2FSG - chains A and B; structure by X-ray diffraction, 2.20 A resolution.

Chain A (and B):
Protein: Preprotein translocase secA subunit
Source organism: Escherichia coli
Notes: chain B of this document is another copy of the same molecule, construct and numbering; everything in this record applies to it too
UniProtKB: P10408 (SECA_ECOLI); residues 9-861 here = UniProt positions 9-861
Sequence (853 residues; row label = number of the first residue in the row):
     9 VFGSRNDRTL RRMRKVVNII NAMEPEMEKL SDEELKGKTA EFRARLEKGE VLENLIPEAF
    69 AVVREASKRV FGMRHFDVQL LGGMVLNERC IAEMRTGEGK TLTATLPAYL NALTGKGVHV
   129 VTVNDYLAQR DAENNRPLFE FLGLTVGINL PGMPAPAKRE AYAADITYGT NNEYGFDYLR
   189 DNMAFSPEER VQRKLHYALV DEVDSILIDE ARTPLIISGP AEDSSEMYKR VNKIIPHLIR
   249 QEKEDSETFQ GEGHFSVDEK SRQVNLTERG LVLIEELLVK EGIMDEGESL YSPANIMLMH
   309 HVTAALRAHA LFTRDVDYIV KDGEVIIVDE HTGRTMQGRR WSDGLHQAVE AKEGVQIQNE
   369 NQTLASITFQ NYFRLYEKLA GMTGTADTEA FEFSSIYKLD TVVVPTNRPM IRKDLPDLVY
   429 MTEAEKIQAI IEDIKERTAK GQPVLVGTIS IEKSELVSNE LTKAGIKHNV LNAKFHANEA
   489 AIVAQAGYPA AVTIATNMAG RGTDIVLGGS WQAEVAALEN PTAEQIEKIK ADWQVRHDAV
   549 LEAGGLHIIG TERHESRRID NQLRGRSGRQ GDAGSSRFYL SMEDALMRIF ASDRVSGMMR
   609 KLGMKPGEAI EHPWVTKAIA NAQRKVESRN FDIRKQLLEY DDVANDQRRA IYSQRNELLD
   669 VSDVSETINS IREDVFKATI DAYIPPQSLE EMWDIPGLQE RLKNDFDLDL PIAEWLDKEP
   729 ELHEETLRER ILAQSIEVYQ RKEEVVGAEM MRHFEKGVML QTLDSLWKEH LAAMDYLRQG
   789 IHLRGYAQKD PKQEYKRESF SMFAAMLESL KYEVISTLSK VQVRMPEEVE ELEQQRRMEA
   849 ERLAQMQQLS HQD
Unresolved in the structure: 9-15, 229-368, 835-861 (chain B: 9-12, 249-279, 318-365, 835-861)
Modified positions: Mse21, Mse31, Mse35, Mse81, Mse92, Mse102, Mse161, Mse191, Mse390, Mse418, Mse429, Mse506, Mse590, Mse595, Mse606, Mse607, Mse612, Mse700, Mse758, Mse759, Mse767, Mse782, Mse810, Mse814, Mse833 (selenomethionine; parent Met); Mse235, Mse292, Mse305, Mse307, Mse344, Mse846, Mse854 (selenomethionine)
Differences from the reference sequence: modified residue (21, 31, 35, 81, 92, 102, 161, 191, 235, 292, 305, 307, 344, 390, 418, 429, 506, 590, 595, 606-607, 612, 700, 758-759, 767, 782, 810, 814, 833, 846, 854)
Residues lining bound ligands: ATP (adenosine-5'-triphosphate): Mse81, Arg82, His83, Phe84, Gln87, Arg103, Thr104, Gly105, Glu106, Gly107, Lys108, Thr109, Leu110
UniProt features mapped onto this chain:
  - binding site (ATP): Gln87, Gly105 to Thr109, Asp512

Chain A / chain B interface:
Pairs across the interface (53):
  Asn132(A) - Phe483(B)
  Asn132(A) - Asn486(B)
  Tyr134(A) - Asn477(B)
  Tyr134(A) - Asn486(B)
  Tyr134(A) - Ala489(B)
  Tyr134(A) - Ile490(B)  hydrophobic
  Leu135(A) - Asn486(B)
  Gln137(A) - His476(B)
  Gln137(A) - Asn477(B)  hydrogen bond
  Leu158(A) - Thr470(B)
  Pro159(A) - Asn467(B)
  Pro159(A) - Thr470(B)
  Gly160(A) - Asn467(B)
  Gly160(A) - Thr470(B)
  Gly160(A) - Lys471(B)  hydrogen bond (backbone-backbone)
  Mse161(A) - Thr470(B)
  Pro162(A) - Thr470(B)
  Pro162(A) - Lys471(B)
  Asn467(A) - Pro159(B)
  Asn467(A) - Gly160(B)
  Thr470(A) - Pro159(B)
  Thr470(A) - Gly160(B)
  Thr470(A) - Mse161(B)
  Thr470(A) - Pro162(B)
  Lys471(A) - Gly160(B)  hydrogen bond (backbone-backbone)
  Lys471(A) - Pro162(B)
  His476(A) - Gln137(B)  hydrogen bond (backbone-side chain)
  Asn477(A) - Tyr134(B)
  Asn477(A) - Gln137(B)
  Phe483(A) - Asn132(B)
  His484(A) - His484(B)
  Asn486(A) - Asn132(B)
  Asn486(A) - Tyr134(B)
  Ala489(A) - Tyr134(B)
  Ile490(A) - Tyr134(B)  hydrophobic
  Trp519(A) - Leu526(B)
  Trp519(A) - Glu527(B)
  Gln520(A) - Ala524(B)  hydrogen bond (side chain-backbone)
  Gln520(A) - Ala525(B)
  Gln520(A) - Leu526(B)
  Gln520(A) - Glu527(B)
  Val523(A) - Ala524(B)  hydrophobic
  Ala524(A) - Gln520(B)
  Leu526(A) - Gln520(B)
  Glu527(A) - Trp519(B)
  Glu527(A) - Gln520(B)
  Asn528(A) - Trp519(B)
  Asn528(A) - Lys538(B)  hydrogen bond
  Pro529(A) - Trp519(B)
  Pro529(A) - Ile534(B)
  Glu535(A) - Asn528(B)  hydrogen bond
  Lys538(A) - Glu527(B)
  Lys538(A) - Asn528(B)
Interface residues without a listed pair, chain A (33 interface residues in all): Val131, Lys475, Ala531, Ile534
Interface residues without a listed pair, chain B (33 interface residues in all): Val131, Leu135, Glu141, Leu158, Val523, Pro529, Ala531

Overview:
Chain A and chain B each contribute 33 residues to their interface; the contacts include 7 hydrogen bonds.
Polar pairs include Gln137(A)-Asn477(B), His476(A)-Gln137(B) and Gln520(A)-Ala524(B). Bound to chain A: ATP.
Curated annotation (UniProt) lists 7 ATP-binding residues on chain A.
Chain A and chain B are both Preprotein translocase secA subunit (Escherichia coli); the structure, Complex
SecA:ATP from Escherichia coli, was determined by X-ray diffraction, deposited together with 2FSF, 2FSH and
2FSI.
